6C26 - chains C and B of the 8 polymer chains in the assembly; structure by electron microscopy, 3.50 A resolution.

# Chain C
Molecule: Dolichyl-diphosphooligosaccharide--protein glycosyltransferase subunit SWP1
From: Saccharomyces cerevisiae (strain ATCC 204508 / S288c)
Notes: EC 2.4.99.18
Reference sequence: Q02795 (OSTD_YEAST); numbering as in UniProt (aligned over 1-286)
Amino-acid sequence (286 residues; each row starts with the number of its first residue):
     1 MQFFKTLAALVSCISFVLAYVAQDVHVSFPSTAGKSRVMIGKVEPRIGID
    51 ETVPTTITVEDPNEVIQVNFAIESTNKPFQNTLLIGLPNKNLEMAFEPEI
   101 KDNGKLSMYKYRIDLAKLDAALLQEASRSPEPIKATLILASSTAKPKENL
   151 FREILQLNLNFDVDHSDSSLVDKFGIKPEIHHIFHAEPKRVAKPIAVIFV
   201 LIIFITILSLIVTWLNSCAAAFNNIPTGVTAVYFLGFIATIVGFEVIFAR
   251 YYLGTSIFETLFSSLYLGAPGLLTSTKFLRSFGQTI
Not modelled in the structure: 1-22, 44-50, 62-65, 102-106
Ligand contacts:
  - EGY ((4R,7R)-4-hydroxy-N,N,N-trimethyl-4,9-dioxo-7-[(undecanoyloxy)methyl]-3,5,8-trioxa-4lambda~5~-phosphadocosan-1-aminium), molecule 1: Phe-244, Leu-272, Ser-275, Thr-276
  - EGY, molecule 2: Tyr-251, Gly-254, Thr-255, Ser-256, Ile-257

# Chain B
Molecule: Dolichyl-diphosphooligosaccharide--protein glycosyltransferase subunit WBP1
From: Saccharomyces cerevisiae (strain ATCC 204508 / S288c)
Notes: EC 2.4.99.18
Reference sequence: P33767 (OSTB_YEAST); numbering as in UniProt (aligned over 1-430)
Amino-acid sequence (430 residues; numbered 1 to 430; the number before each row is that of its first residue):
     1 MRTDWNFFFCILLQAIFVVGTQTSRTLVLYDQSTEPLEEYSVYLKDLEQR
    51 NYKLEYLDINSTSTTVDLYDKEQRLFDNIIVFPTKGGKNLARQIPVKQLI
   101 KFFENEGNILCMSSPGAVPNTIRLFLNELGIYPSPKGHVIRDYFSPSSEE
   151 LVVSSNHLLNKYVYNARKSEDFVFGESSAALLENREQIVPILNAPRTSFT
   201 ESKGKCNSWTSGSQGFLVVGFQNLNNARLVWIGSSDFLKNKNQDSNQEFA
   251 KELLKWTFNEKSVIKSVHAVHSHADGTSYDEEPYKIKDKVIYSVGFSEWN
   301 GEEWLPHIADDIQFELRQVDPYYRLTLSPSGNDSETQYYTTGEFILPDRH
   351 GVFTFLTDYRKIGLSFTTDKDVKAIRHLANDEYPRSWEISNSWVYISAIC
   401 GVIVAWIFFVVSFVTTSSVGKKLETFKKTN
Not modelled in the structure: 1-23, 421-430
Glycans and other covalent adducts: N-acetylglucosamine (NAG) linked to Asn-60
Swiss-Prot annotation at these positions:
  - glycosylation (N-linked (GlcNAc...) asparagine): Asn-60, Asn-332
Reported in the primary citation:
  - post-translational modification sites: Asn-60
  - binding site for N-acetylglucosamine: Asp-320, Arg-349
  - binding site for EGY: Asn-380

# Interface between chain C and chain B
Contacting residue pairs - 62 pairs, chain C then chain B:
  Phe-79(C) with Tyr-143(B); Glu-201(B); Lys-205(B)
  Gln-80(C) with Phe-199(B)
  Thr-82(C) with Asn-207(B)
  Asn-91(C) with Gln-214(B)
  Glu-93(C) with Ser-213(B)
  Glu-97(C) with Asn-207(B)
  Ser-141(C) with Tyr-143(B)
  Ser-142(C) with Tyr-143(B)
  Asn-149(C) with Tyr-143(B); Phe-144(B)
  Phe-151(C) with Arg-196(B)
  Lys-173(C) with Asn-184(B); Glu-186(B)
  Phe-174(C) with Ile-362(B), hydrophobic
  Ile-176(C) with Asp-311(B); Gln-313(B)
  Lys-177(C) with Gln-313(B), hydrogen bond (backbone-side chain)
  Pro-178(C) with Arg-324(B)
  Glu-179(C) with Arg-324(B); Leu-325(B); Thr-326(B)
  Ile-180(C) with Tyr-322(B); Arg-324(B), hydrogen bond (backbone-backbone)
  His-182(C) with Asp-348(B)
  Phe-184(C) with Lys-287(B); Ile-345(B), hydrophobic; Leu-346(B)
  Arg-190(C) with Ile-389(B)
  Val-191(C) with Ser-390(B); Asn-391(B)
  Val-200(C) with Trp-393(B); Ser-397(B)
  Ile-203(C) with Ser-397(B)
  Ile-211(C) with Phe-408(B), hydrophobic
  Trp-214(C) with Ala-405(B); Phe-408(B), hydrophobic; Phe-409(B), hydrophobic
  Ala-219(C) with Thr-416(B)
  Ala-220(C) with Ser-412(B)
  Ala-221(C) with Thr-415(B); Thr-416(B)
  Phe-222(C) with Thr-415(B)
  Asn-223(C) with Thr-415(B); Thr-416(B); Ser-417(B), hydrogen bond
  Asn-224(C) with Thr-415(B); Thr-416(B), hydrogen bond (side chain-backbone); Ser-417(B)
  Ile-225(C) with Thr-415(B)
  Phe-234(C) with Val-414(B), hydrophobic; Thr-415(B)
  Ile-241(C) with Trp-406(B), hydrophobic; Ile-407(B), hydrophobic
  Glu-245(C) with Ile-403(B)
  Tyr-252(C) with Arg-385(B), hydrogen bond (backbone-side chain); Ser-386(B), hydrogen bond; Ile-396(B)
  Leu-253(C) with Arg-385(B); Trp-387(B), hydrophobic
  Phe-282(C) with Val-414(B)
Also at the interface, not in a pair above, chain C (55 interface residues in all): Leu-84, Pro-88, Ala-95, Ile-138, Ala-140, Leu-170, His-181, His-185, Lys-193, Ala-196, Phe-199, Ile-207, Leu-210, Pro-226, Val-242, Phe-278, Ile-286
Also at the interface, not in a pair above, chain B (52 interface residues in all): Leu-159, Thr-197, Ser-211, Gly-212, Glu-315, Pro-321, Tyr-323, Pro-347, Val-394, Gly-401

# Summary
The interface between chain C and chain B involves 55 residues on one side and 52 on the other, with 6
hydrogen bonds. Polar pairs include Lys-177(C)/Gln-313(B), Asn-223(C)/Ser-417(B) and Asn-224(C)/Thr-416(B).
Ligands of chain C: compound EGY. From the paper: a binding site for N-acetylglucosamine at Asp-320(B) and
Arg-349(B); a binding site for EGY at Asn-380(B).
Here chain C is Dolichyl-diphosphooligosaccharide--protein glycosyltransferase subunit SWP1 and chain B is
Dolichyl-diphosphooligosaccharide--protein glycosyltransferase subunit WBP1, both from Saccharomyces
cerevisiae (strain ATCC 204508 / S288c). Entry 6C26 (The Cryo-EM structure of a eukaryotic oligosaccharyl
transferase complex) was determined by electron microscopy.
